9C9M - chains I and N of the 12 polymer chains in the assembly; structure by electron microscopy, 2.01 A resolution.

[Chain I]
Name: Integrase
Organism: Human immunodeficiency virus 1
Notes: EC 2.7.7.-, 3.1.-.-
Reference sequence: P12497 (POL_HV1N5); residues 1-288 here correspond to UniProt positions 1148-1435 (UniProt number = residue number + 1147)
Amino-acid sequence (358 residues; each row starts with the number of its first residue; numbers below 1 keep their minus sign (Met-69 is residue -69)):
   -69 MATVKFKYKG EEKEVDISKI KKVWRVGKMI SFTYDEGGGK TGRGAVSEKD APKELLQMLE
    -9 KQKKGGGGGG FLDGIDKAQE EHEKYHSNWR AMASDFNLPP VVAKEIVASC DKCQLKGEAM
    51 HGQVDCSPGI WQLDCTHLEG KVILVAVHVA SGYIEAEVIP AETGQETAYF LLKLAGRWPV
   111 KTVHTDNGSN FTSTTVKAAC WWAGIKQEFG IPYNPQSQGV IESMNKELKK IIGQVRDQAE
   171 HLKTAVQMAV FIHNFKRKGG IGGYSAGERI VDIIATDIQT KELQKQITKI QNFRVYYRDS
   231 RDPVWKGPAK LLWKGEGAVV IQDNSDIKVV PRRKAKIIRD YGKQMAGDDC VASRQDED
Not modelled in the structure: -69 to 0, 229-235, 269-288
Differences from the reference sequence: initiating methionine (-69); expression tag (-68 to 0)
Curated features (UniProtKB/Swiss-Prot):
  - zinc finger: Asp3 to Gln44 (Integrase-type)
  - DNA-binding region: Phe223 to Asp270 (Integrase-type)
  - binding site (Zn(2+)): His12, His16, Cys40, Cys43
  - binding site (Mg(2+)): Asp64, Asp116, Glu152
Ion coordination: Zn2+: His12, His16, Cys40, Cys43; Mg2+ site 1: Asp64, Asp116 (together with Dolutegravir); Mg2+ site 2: Asp64, Glu152 (together with Dolutegravir)
Small-molecule neighbours: Dolutegravir (DLU; (4R,12aS)-N-(2,4-difluorobenzyl)-7-hydroxy-4-methyl-6,8-dioxo-3,4,6,8,12,12a-hexahydro-2H-pyrido[1',2':4,5]pyrazino[2,1-b][1,3]oxazine-9-carboxamide): Asp64, Cys65, Asp116, Asn117, Gly118, Tyr143, Pro145, Gln146, Glu152
What the authors report for this chain:
  - catalytic residues: Asp64, Glu152
  - catalytic residues: Asp116 (citing earlier work)
  - mutagenesis - D64N/D116N (>1000-fold), Y271R, Q274L, A276P, G277Q, D279R: decreased catalytic activity
  - mutagenesis - D279E: unchanged catalytic activity

[Chain N]
Molecule: viral DNA
Sequence (27 nucleotides; row label = number of the first residue in the row):
    15 ACTGCTAGAG ATTTTCCCGC CCACGCT
Not modelled in the structure: 34-41

[Chain I / chain N interface]
Contacting residue pairs (28):
  His51(I) - DG18(N)  base contact
  Gly52(I) - DT17(N)  phosphate contact
  Gly52(I) - DG18(N)  hydrogen bond to the phosphate
  Gly52(I) - DC19(N)  phosphate contact
  Gln53(I) - DT17(N)  hydrogen bond to the base
  Gln53(I) - DG18(N)  phosphate contact
  Gln53(I) - DC19(N)  phosphate contact
  Val54(I) - DG18(N)  phosphate contact
  Val54(I) - DC19(N)  hydrogen bond to the phosphate
  His114(I) - DT17(N)  salt bridge to the phosphate
  Gly140(I) - DT17(N)  phosphate contact
  Ile141(I) - DC16(N)  phosphate contact
  Ile141(I) - DT17(N)  hydrogen bond to the phosphate
  Asn144(I) - DG18(N)  hydrogen bond to the phosphate
  Gln146(I) - DG18(N)  phosphate contact
  Ser147(I) - DT17(N)  hydrogen bond to the phosphate
  Gly149(I) - DG18(N)  hydrogen bond to the base
  Gly149(I) - DC19(N)  sugar contact
  Val150(I) - DC19(N)  sugar contact
  Glu152(I) - DG18(N)  base contact
  Ser153(I) - DG18(N)  base contact
  Ser153(I) - DC19(N)  hydrogen bond to the base
  Ser153(I) - DT20(N)  hydrogen bond to the sugar
  Met154(I) - DT20(N)  phosphate contact
  Met154(I) - DA21(N)  phosphate contact
  Lys156(I) - DT20(N)  base contact
  Glu157(I) - DA21(N)  sugar contact
  His183(I) - DA21(N)  phosphate contact
Other interface residues (no listed pair), chain I (20 interface residues in all): Asp55, Arg187
Other interface residues (no listed pair), chain N (7 interface residues in all): DG22

[Overview]
Chain I and chain N form an interface of 20 and 7 residues respectively, with 9 hydrogen bonds and 1 salt
bridge. Polar contacts include Gln53(I)-DT17(N), Gly149(I)-DG18(N) and Ser153(I)-DC19(N). The paper reports
catalytic residues Asp64(I), Glu152(I) and Asp116(I); D64N/D116N, Y271R and Q274L of chain I, among others,
reduce catalytic activity; 7 substitutions were tested in all.
Here chain I is Integrase (Human immunodeficiency virus 1) and chain N is viral DNA. Entry 9C9M (HIV-1
intasome core bound with DTG) was determined by electron microscopy.
